Entry 6PC6 (electron microscopy, 2.50 A resolution); this record covers chains I and K of the 7 polymer chains in the assembly.

# Chain I
Molecule: 23S ribosomal RNA
Source organism: Escherichia coli
Sequence (2904 nucleotides; row label = number of the first residue in the row):
     1 GGUUAAGCGA CUAAGCGUAC ACGGUGGAUG CCCUGGCAGU CAGAGGCGAU GAAGGACGUG
    61 CUAAUCUGCG AUAAGCGUCG GUAAGGUGAU AUGAACCGUU AUAACCGGCG AUUUCCGAAU
   121 GGGGAAACCC AGUGUGUUUC GACACACUAU CAUUAACUGA AUCCAUAGGU UAAUGAGGCG
   181 AACCGGGGGA ACUGAAACAU CUAAGUACCC CGAGGAAAAG AAAUCAACCG AGAUUCCCCC
   241 AGUAGCGGCG AGCGAACGGG GAGCAGCCCA GAGCCUGAAU CAGUGUGUGU GUUAGUGGAA
   301 GCGUCUGGAA AGGCGCGCGA UACAGGGUGA CAGCCCCGUA CACAAAAAUG CACAUGCUGU
   361 GAGCUCGAUG AGUAGGGCGG GACACGUGGU AUCCUGUCUG AAUAUGGGGG GACCAUCCUC
   421 CAAGGCUAAA UACUCCUGAC UGACCGAUAG UGAACCAGUA CCGUGAGGGA AAGGCGAAAA
   481 GAACCCCGGC GAGGGGAGUG AAAAAGAACC UGAAACCGUG UACGUACAAG CAGUGGGAGC
   541 ACGCUUAGGC GUGUGACUGC GUACCUUUUG UAUAAUGGGU CAGCGACUUA UAUUCUGUAG
   601 CAAGGUUAAC CGAAUAGGGG AGCCGAAGGG AAACCGAGUC UUAACUGGGC GUUAAGUUGC
   661 AGGGUAUAGA CCCGAAACCC GGUGAUCUAG CCAUGGGCAG GUUGAAGGUU GGGUAACACU
   721 AACUGGAGGA CCGAACCGAC UAAUGUUGAA AAAUUAGCGG AUGACUUGUG GCUGGGGGUG
   781 AAAGGCCAAU CAAACCGGGA GAUAGCUGGU UCUCCCCGAA AGCUAUUUAG GUAGCGCCUC
   841 GUGAAUUCAU CUCCGGGGGU AGAGCACUGU UUCGGCAAGG GGGUCAUCCC GACUUACCAA
   901 CCCGAUGCAA ACUGCGAAUA CCGGAGAAUG UUAUCACGGG AGACACACGG CGGGUGCUAA
   961 CGUCCGUCGU GAAGAGGGAA ACAACCCAGA CCGCCAGCUA AGGUCCCAAA GUCAUGGUUA
  1021 AGUGGGAAAC GAUGUGGGAA GGCCCAGACA GCCAGGAUGU UGGCUUAGAA GCAGCCAUCA
  1081 UUUAAAGAAA GCGUAAUAGC UCACUGGUCG AGUCGGCCUG CGCGGAAGAU GUAACGGGGC
  1141 UAAACCAUGC ACCGAAGCUG CGGCAGCGAC GCUUAUGCGU UGUUGGGUAG GGGAGCGUUC
  1201 UGUAAGCCUG CGAAGGUGUG CUGUGAGGCA UGCUGGAGGU AUCAGAAGUG CGAAUGCUGA
  1261 CAUAAGUAAC GAUAAAGCGG GUGAAAAGCC CGCUCGCCGG AAGACCAAGG GUUCCUGUCC
  1321 AACGUUAAUC GGGGCAGGGU GAGUCGACCC CUAAGGCGAG GCCGAAAGGC GUAGUCGAUG
  1381 GGAAACAGGU UAAUAUUCCU GUACUUGGUG UUACUGCGAA GGGGGGACGG AGAAGGCUAU
  1441 GUUGGCCGGG CGACGGUUGU CCCGGUUUAA GCGUGUAGGC UGGUUUUCCA GGCAAAUCCG
  1501 GAAAAUCAAG GCUGAGGCGU GAUGACGAGG CACUACGGUG CUGAAGCAAC AAAUGCCCUG
  1561 CUUCCAGGAA AAGCCUCUAA GCAUCAGGUA ACAUCAAAUC GUACCCCAAA CCGACACAGG
  1621 UGGUCAGGUA GAGAAUACCA AGGCGCUUGA GAGAACUCGG GUGAAGGAAC UAGGCAAAAU
  1681 GGUGCCGUAA CUUCGGGAGA AGGCACGCUG AUAUGUAGGU GAGGUCCCUC GCGGAUGGAG
  1741 CUGAAAUCAG UCGAAGAUAC CAGCUGGCUG CAACUGUUUA UUAAAAACAC AGCACUGUGC
  1801 AAACACGAAA GUGGACGUAU ACGGUGUGAC GCCUGCCCGG UGCCGGAAGG UUAAUUGAUG
  1861 GGGUUAGCGC AAGCGAAGCU CUUGAUCGAA GCCCCGGUAA ACGGCGGCCG UAACXAUAAC
  1921 GGUCCUAAGG UAGCGAAAUU CCUUGUCGGG UAAGUUCCGA CXUGCACGAA UGGCGUAAUG
  1981 AUGGCCAGGC UGUCUCCACC CGAGACUCAG UGAAAUUGAA CUCGCUGUGA AGAUGCAGUG
  2041 UACCCGCGGC AAGACGGAAA GACCCCGUXA ACCUUUACUA UAGCUUGACA CUGAACAUUG
  2101 AGCCUUGAUG UGUAGGAUAG GUGGGAGGCU UUGAAGUGUG GACGCCAGUC UGCAUGGAGC
  2161 CGACCUUGAA AUACCACCCU UUAAUGUUUG AUGUUCUAAC GUUGACCCGU AAUCCGGGUU
  2221 GCGGACAGUG UCUGGUGGGU AGUUUGACUG GGGCGGUCUC CUCCUAAAGA GUAACGGAGG
  2281 AGCACGAAGG UUGGCUAAUC CUGGUCGGAC AUCAGGAGGU UAGUGCAAUG GCAUAAGCCA
  2341 GCUUGACUGC GAGCGUGACG GCGCGAGCAG GUGCGAAAGC AGGUCAUAGU GAUCCGGUGG
  2401 UUCUGAAUGG AAGGGCCAUC GCUCAACGGA UAAAAGGUAC UCCGGGGAUA ACAGGCUGAU
  2461 ACCGCCCAAG AGUUCAUAUC GACGGCGGUG UUUGGCACCU CGAUGUCGGC UCAUCACAUC
  2521 CUGGGGCUGA AGUAGGUCCC AAGGGUAUGG CUGUUCGCCA UUUAAAGUGG UACGCGAGCU
  2581 GGGUUUAGAA CGUCGUGAGA CAGUUCGGUC CCUAUCUGCC GUGGGCGCUG GAGAACUGAG
  2641 GGGGGCUGCU CCUAGUACGA GAGGACCGGA GUGGACGCAU CACUGGUGUU CGGGUUGUCA
  2701 UGCCAAUGGC ACUGCCCGGU AGCUAAAUGC GGAAGAGAUA AGUGCUGAAA GCAUCUAAGC
  2761 ACGAAACUUG CCCCGAGAUG AGUUCUCCCU GACCCUUUAA GGGUCCUGAA GGAACGUUGA
  2821 AGACGACGAC GUUGAUAGGC CGGGUGUGUA AGCGCAGCGA UGCGUUGAGC UAACCGGUAC
  2881 UAAUGAACCG UGAGGCUUAA CCUU
Not modelled in the structure: 886-891, 2030
Glycans and other covalent adducts: covalent link PSU_1911-A1918
Modified residues: 1MG (1N-methylguanosine-5'-monophosphate) at position 745, PSU (pseudouridine-5'-monophosphate) at position 746, 5MU (5-methyluridine 5'-monophosphate) at position 747, PSU (pseudouridine-5'-monophosphate) at position 955, 6MZ (N6-methyladenosine-5'-monophosphate) at position 1618, 2MG (2N-methylguanosine-5'-monophosphate) at position 1835, PSU (pseudouridine-5'-monophosphate) at position 1911, 3TD ((1S)-1,4-anhydro-1-(3-methyl-2,4-dioxo-1,2,3,4-tetrahydropyrimidin-5-yl)-5-O-phosphono-D-ribitol) at position 1915, PSU (pseudouridine-5'-monophosphate) at position 1917, 5MU (5-methyluridine 5'-monophosphate) at position 1939, 5MC (5-methylcytidine-5'-monophosphate) at position 1962, G7M (N7-methyl-guanosine-5'-monophosphate) at position 2069, OMG (o2'-methylguanosine-5'-monophosphate) at position 2251, 2MG (2N-methylguanosine-5'-monophosphate) at position 2445, PSU (pseudouridine-5'-monophosphate) at position 2457, OMC (o2'-methylycytidine-5'-monophosphate) at position 2498, 2MA (2-methyladenosine-5'-monophosphate) at position 2503, PSU (pseudouridine-5'-monophosphate) at position 2504, OMU (o2'-methyluridine 5'-monophosphate) at position 2552, PSU (pseudouridine-5'-monophosphate) at position 2580, PSU (pseudouridine-5'-monophosphate) at position 2605
Residues lining bound ligands: O7S ((3R,4R,5E,10E,12E,14S,16R,26aR)-16-fluoro-14-hydroxy-12-methyl-3-(propan-2-yl)-4-(prop-2-en-1-yl)-3,4,8,9,14,15,16,17,24,25,26,26a-dodecahydro-1H,7H,22H-21,18-(azeno)pyrrolo[2,1-c][1,8,4,19]dioxadiazacyclotetracosine-1,7,22-trione): G2061, A2062, C2063, A2439, A2451, C2452, 2MA_2503, PSU_2504, G2505, U2506, U2585, U2586
From the paper describing this entry:
  - binding site for O7S: A2062, U2585, U2586

# Chain K
Name: 50S ribosomal protein L2
Source organism: Escherichia coli
UniProtKB: P60422 (RL2_ECOLI); numbering as in UniProt (aligned over 2-272)
Amino-acid sequence (271 residues; row label = number of the first residue in the row):
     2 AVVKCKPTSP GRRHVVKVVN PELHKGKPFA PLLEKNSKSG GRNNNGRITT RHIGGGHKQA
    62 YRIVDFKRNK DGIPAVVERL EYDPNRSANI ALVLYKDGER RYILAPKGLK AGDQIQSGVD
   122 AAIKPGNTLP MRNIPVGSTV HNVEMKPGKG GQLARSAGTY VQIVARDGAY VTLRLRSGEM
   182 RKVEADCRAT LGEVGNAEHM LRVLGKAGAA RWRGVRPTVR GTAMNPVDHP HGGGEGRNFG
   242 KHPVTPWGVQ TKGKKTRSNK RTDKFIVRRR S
Not modelled in the structure: 227
Swiss-Prot annotation at these positions:
  - modified residue: Lys242 (N6-acetyllysine)
  - mutagenesis: His230 (H230Q: Loss of peptidyltransferase activity in reconstituted ribosomes. No change in rRNA binding or assembly into ribosomes)

# Interface between chain I and chain K
Residue-residue contacts (270):
  G690(I) - Arg43(K)  hydrogen bond to the sugar
  G690(I) - Arg217(K)  hydrogen bond to the phosphate
  C691(I) - Ser40(K)  sugar contact
  C691(I) - Gly41(K)  sugar contact
  C691(I) - Arg43(K)  hydrogen bond to the sugar
  C691(I) - Gly56(K)  phosphate contact
  C691(I) - Arg217(K)  salt bridge to the phosphate
  C692(I) - Ser38(K)  phosphate contact
  C692(I) - Lys39(K)  sugar contact
  C692(I) - Gly55(K)  phosphate contact
  C692(I) - Gly56(K)  hydrogen bond to the phosphate
  A693(I) - Ser38(K)  sugar contact
  A693(I) - Lys39(K)  phosphate contact
  U694(I) - Lys59(K)  salt bridge to the phosphate
  A705(I) - Lys7(K)  sugar contact
  A705(I) - Thr9(K)  sugar contact
  A706(I) - Lys7(K)  salt bridge to the phosphate
  A727(I) - Thr9(K)  base contact
  A727(I) - Arg13(K)  sugar contact
  G728(I) - Arg13(K)  phosphate contact
  G729(I) - Ser10(K)  phosphate contact
  G729(I) - Pro11(K)  hydrogen bond to the base
  G729(I) - Gly12(K)  phosphate contact
  G729(I) - Arg13(K)  phosphate contact
  G729(I) - Lys207(K)  salt bridge to the phosphate
  G729(I) - Ala208(K)  hydrogen bond to the base
  G729(I) - Gly209(K)  hydrogen bond to the base
  A730(I) - Ser10(K)  hydrogen bond to the sugar
  A764(I) - Lys207(K)  salt bridge to the phosphate
  A764(I) - Ala208(K)  base contact
  A764(I) - Gly209(K)  sugar contact
  A764(I) - Arg212(K)  hydrogen bond to the base
  A764(I) - Trp213(K)  hydrogen bond to the phosphate
  C772(I) - Gly47(K)  sugar contact
  U773(I) - Asn46(K)  sugar contact
  U773(I) - Gly47(K)  hydrogen bond to the sugar
  U773(I) - Arg48(K)  hydrogen bond to the phosphate
  G774(I) - Arg48(K)  salt bridge to the phosphate
  G775(I) - Arg48(K)  salt bridge to the phosphate
  G777(I) - Arg48(K)  sugar contact
  G778(I) - Arg48(K)  sugar contact
  U779(I) - Arg48(K)  phosphate contact
  U779(I) - Ile49(K)  hydrogen bond to the phosphate
  G780(I) - Ile49(K)  phosphate contact
  G780(I) - Asp229(K)  hydrogen bond to the base
  A781(I) - Arg217(K)  salt bridge to the phosphate
  A781(I) - Pro218(K)  sugar contact
  A782(I) - Val220(K)  base contact
  A782(I) - Ala224(K)  hydrogen bond to the sugar
  A782(I) - Met225(K)  base contact
  A783(I) - Ala224(K)  phosphate contact
  G784(I) - Asn226(K)  hydrogen bond to the sugar
  G784(I) - Val228(K)  base contact
  A793(I) - Val228(K)  base contact
  A1354(I) - Lys36(K)  salt bridge to the phosphate
  A1354(I) - Ser38(K)  sugar contact
  G1371(I) - Asn45(K)  phosphate contact
  G1424(I) - Pro32(K)  phosphate contact
  G1429(I) - Lys28(K)  base contact
  A1490(I) - Gly73(K)  hydrogen bond to the base
  A1490(I) - Ile74(K)  base contact
  A1490(I) - Asp98(K)  hydrogen bond to the sugar
  G1491(I) - Asp98(K)  sugar contact
  G1491(I) - Glu100(K)  hydrogen bond to the sugar
  G1500(I) - Asp98(K)  hydrogen bond to the base
  G1500(I) - Gly99(K)  hydrogen bond to the sugar
  G1500(I) - Arg101(K)  hydrogen bond to the phosphate
  G1501(I) - Leu95(K)  phosphate contact
  G1501(I) - Lys97(K)  sugar contact
  G1501(I) - Gly99(K)  sugar contact
  G1501(I) - Arg101(K)  salt bridge to the phosphate
  C1564(I) - Lys26(K)  salt bridge to the phosphate
  C1565(I) - Lys18(K)  sugar contact
  A1566(I) - His58(K)  hydrogen bond to the sugar
  A1566(I) - Trp213(K)  stacking on the base
  A1566(I) - Arg214(K)  salt bridge to the phosphate
  G1567(I) - His25(K)  hydrogen bond to the base
  G1567(I) - His58(K)  sugar contact
  G1567(I) - Lys59(K)  sugar contact
  G1567(I) - Gln60(K)  hydrogen bond to the phosphate
  G1567(I) - Arg63(K)  hydrogen bond to the sugar
  G1567(I) - Tyr83(K)  stacking on the base
  G1567(I) - Pro85(K)  phosphate contact
  G1568(I) - Lys28(K)  hydrogen bond to the base
  G1568(I) - His58(K)  base contact
  G1568(I) - Lys59(K)  sugar contact
  G1568(I) - Gln60(K)  phosphate contact
  G1568(I) - Ala61(K)  hydrogen bond to the phosphate
  G1568(I) - Arg63(K)  salt bridge to the phosphate
  G1568(I) - Pro85(K)  phosphate contact
  A1569(I) - Lys59(K)  hydrogen bond to the sugar
  U1693(I) - Arg14(K)  hydrogen bond to the sugar
  C1694(I) - Pro8(K)  phosphate contact
  G1695(I) - Pro8(K)  base contact
  G1695(I) - Thr9(K)  sugar contact
  G1695(I) - Arg14(K)  hydrogen bond to the base
  C1774(I) - Pro11(K)  base contact
  C1788(I) - Arg221(K)  salt bridge to the phosphate
  A1789(I) - Pro218(K)  sugar contact
  A1789(I) - Thr219(K)  phosphate contact
  A1789(I) - Val220(K)  phosphate contact
  A1789(I) - Arg221(K)  salt bridge to the phosphate
  C1790(I) - Ala208(K)  hydrogen bond to the sugar
  C1790(I) - Pro218(K)  phosphate contact
  C1790(I) - Thr219(K)  hydrogen bond to the phosphate
  A1791(I) - Leu205(K)  phosphate contact
  A1791(I) - Gly206(K)  hydrogen bond to the sugar
  A1791(I) - Lys207(K)  hydrogen bond to the sugar
  A1791(I) - Ala208(K)  sugar contact
  G1792(I) - Val204(K)  sugar contact
  G1792(I) - Leu205(K)  hydrogen bond to the phosphate
  C1795(I) - Lys253(K)  hydrogen bond to the base
  U1796(I) - Thr252(K)  sugar contact
  U1796(I) - Lys253(K)  sugar contact
  U1796(I) - Gly254(K)  hydrogen bond to the sugar
  G1797(I) - Lys255(K)  sugar contact
  G1797(I) - Lys256(K)  salt bridge to the phosphate
  G1797(I) - Thr257(K)  sugar contact
  G1797(I) - Arg271(K)  salt bridge to the phosphate
  U1798(I) - Lys256(K)  salt bridge to the phosphate
  U1798(I) - Thr257(K)  sugar contact
  U1798(I) - Arg258(K)  phosphate contact
  U1798(I) - Arg270(K)  salt bridge to the phosphate
  U1798(I) - Arg271(K)  salt bridge to the phosphate
  G1799(I) - Leu154(K)  base contact
  G1799(I) - Leu176(K)  base contact
  G1799(I) - Arg177(K)  base contact
  G1799(I) - Ser178(K)  hydrogen bond to the base
  G1799(I) - Glu180(K)  hydrogen bond to the sugar
  G1799(I) - Arg182(K)  sugar contact
  G1799(I) - Arg258(K)  salt bridge to the phosphate
  G1799(I) - Ile267(K)  sugar contact
  G1799(I) - Arg270(K)  salt bridge to the phosphate
  C1800(I) - Met146(K)  sugar contact
  C1800(I) - Gln153(K)  hydrogen bond to the sugar
  C1800(I) - Arg182(K)  salt bridge to the phosphate
  C1800(I) - Arg258(K)  salt bridge to the phosphate
  C1800(I) - Thr263(K)  phosphate contact
  A1801(I) - Lys150(K)  salt bridge to the phosphate
  A1801(I) - Gln153(K)  hydrogen bond to the phosphate
  A1801(I) - Arg262(K)  base contact
  A1803(I) - Thr257(K)  hydrogen bond to the phosphate
  C1804(I) - Thr257(K)  hydrogen bond to the phosphate
  A1805(I) - Ile49(K)  sugar contact
  A1805(I) - Thr50(K)  base contact
  A1805(I) - Trp248(K)  sugar contact
  C1806(I) - Asn44(K)  hydrogen bond to the base
  C1806(I) - Asn46(K)  hydrogen bond to the base
  C1806(I) - Arg48(K)  sugar contact
  C1806(I) - Thr50(K)  sugar contact
  C1806(I) - Trp248(K)  phosphate contact
  G1807(I) - Arg48(K)  salt bridge to the phosphate
  G1811(I) - Asn45(K)  sugar contact
  U1812(I) - Asn44(K)  hydrogen bond to the base
  U1812(I) - Asn45(K)  hydrogen bond to the sugar
  G1813(I) - Ser40(K)  hydrogen bond to the phosphate
  G1813(I) - Gly42(K)  hydrogen bond to the sugar
  G1813(I) - Arg43(K)  sugar contact
  G1813(I) - Asn44(K)  sugar contact
  G1813(I) - Thr50(K)  hydrogen bond to the sugar
  G1813(I) - Thr51(K)  hydrogen bond to the base
  G1814(I) - Ser40(K)  hydrogen bond to the phosphate
  G1814(I) - Thr51(K)  hydrogen bond to the sugar
  G1814(I) - Ile54(K)  sugar contact
  C1816(I) - Glu35(K)  hydrogen bond to the base
  C1816(I) - Asn37(K)  phosphate contact
  C1816(I) - Tyr62(K)  base contact
  G1817(I) - Tyr62(K)  hydrogen bond to the phosphate
  G1817(I) - Asn86(K)  sugar contact
  G1817(I) - Arg87(K)  salt bridge to the phosphate
  G1817(I) - Arg156(K)  salt bridge to the phosphate
  U1818(I) - Arg87(K)  salt bridge to the phosphate
  U1818(I) - Gln153(K)  hydrogen bond to the sugar
  U1818(I) - Leu154(K)  sugar contact
  U1818(I) - Ala155(K)  hydrogen bond to the sugar
  U1818(I) - Arg156(K)  salt bridge to the phosphate
  U1818(I) - Ser157(K)  phosphate contact
  A1819(I) - Ala155(K)  hydrogen bond to the phosphate
  A1819(I) - Arg156(K)  hydrogen bond to the phosphate
  A1819(I) - Ser157(K)  hydrogen bond to the phosphate
  A1819(I) - Thr160(K)  phosphate contact
  A1819(I) - Arg177(K)  sugar contact
  A1819(I) - Ser178(K)  hydrogen bond to the sugar
  U1820(I) - Ser88(K)  sugar contact
  U1820(I) - Ser157(K)  hydrogen bond to the sugar
  U1820(I) - Ala158(K)  hydrogen bond to the sugar
  U1820(I) - Gly159(K)  base contact
  U1820(I) - Arg177(K)  salt bridge to the phosphate
  U1820(I) - Ala198(K)  hydrogen bond to the base
  U1820(I) - His200(K)  hydrogen bond to the base
  U1820(I) - Met201(K)  hydrogen bond to the base
  A1821(I) - Ser157(K)  sugar contact
  A1821(I) - His200(K)  salt bridge to the phosphate
  G1823(I) - Thr51(K)  sugar contact
  G1823(I) - Arg52(K)  phosphate contact
  G1824(I) - Arg52(K)  salt bridge to the phosphate
  G1824(I) - His53(K)  salt bridge to the phosphate
  G1824(I) - Thr246(K)  sugar contact
  G1824(I) - Pro247(K)  phosphate contact
  G1824(I) - Thr252(K)  hydrogen bond to the base
  G1824(I) - Lys253(K)  base contact
  U1825(I) - Arg52(K)  salt bridge to the phosphate
  U1825(I) - Arg221(K)  phosphate contact
  U1825(I) - His230(K)  salt bridge to the phosphate
  U1825(I) - His232(K)  hydrogen bond to the phosphate
  U1825(I) - Val245(K)  sugar contact
  U1825(I) - Pro247(K)  phosphate contact
  U1825(I) - Lys253(K)  hydrogen bond to the base
  G1826(I) - Arg221(K)  phosphate contact
  G1826(I) - Gly222(K)  phosphate contact
  G1826(I) - Thr223(K)  hydrogen bond to the phosphate
  G1826(I) - His232(K)  salt bridge to the phosphate
  U1827(I) - Arg221(K)  salt bridge to the phosphate
  G1828(I) - Arg221(K)  base contact
  A1829(I) - His15(K)  hydrogen bond to the base
  C1830(I) - His15(K)  sugar contact
  U1841(I) - His243(K)  hydrogen bond to the base
  G1842(I) - His243(K)  hydrogen bond to the sugar
  G1842(I) - Gln251(K)  hydrogen bond to the sugar
  C1843(I) - Gly254(K)  hydrogen bond to the sugar
  C1843(I) - Lys255(K)  hydrogen bond to the sugar
  C1844(I) - Gly254(K)  sugar contact
  C1844(I) - Lys255(K)  phosphate contact
  C1844(I) - Lys256(K)  phosphate contact
  G1845(I) - Lys256(K)  phosphate contact
  A1901(I) - Pro244(K)  sugar contact
  A1901(I) - Lys253(K)  salt bridge to the phosphate
  C1902(I) - Phe240(K)  phosphate contact
  C1902(I) - Gly241(K)  sugar contact
  C1902(I) - Lys242(K)  hydrogen bond to the sugar
  C1902(I) - His243(K)  sugar contact
  C1902(I) - Pro244(K)  sugar contact
  G1903(I) - Asn239(K)  phosphate contact
  G1903(I) - Phe240(K)  phosphate contact
  G1903(I) - Gly241(K)  phosphate contact
  U1971(I) - Arg238(K)  base contact
  U1971(I) - Asn239(K)  base contact
  U1971(I) - Phe240(K)  base contact
  G1972(I) - Arg238(K)  salt bridge to the phosphate
  U2085(I) - Ser259(K)  hydrogen bond to the phosphate
  U2086(I) - Lys261(K)  salt bridge to the phosphate
  U2202(I) - Lys147(K)  hydrogen bond to the sugar
  G2204(I) - Lys147(K)  salt bridge to the phosphate
  G2204(I) - Pro148(K)  hydrogen bond to the sugar
  G2204(I) - Gly149(K)  sugar contact
  G2204(I) - Lys150(K)  salt bridge to the phosphate
  A2205(I) - Lys68(K)  salt bridge to the phosphate
  A2205(I) - Gly149(K)  sugar contact
  C2222(I) - Tyr171(K)  phosphate contact
  G2223(I) - Tyr171(K)  hydrogen bond to the phosphate
  G2223(I) - Lys265(K)  phosphate contact
  G2224(I) - Lys265(K)  salt bridge to the phosphate
  A2227(I) - Lys261(K)  sugar contact
  A2227(I) - Arg262(K)  sugar contact
  G2228(I) - Asn260(K)  phosphate contact
  G2228(I) - Lys261(K)  phosphate contact
  G2239(I) - Trp248(K)  sugar contact
  A2590(I) - Arg238(K)  hydrogen bond to the phosphate
  C2591(I) - Gly237(K)  phosphate contact
  C2591(I) - Arg238(K)  salt bridge to the phosphate
  G2595(I) - Asn239(K)  hydrogen bond to the base
  U2596(I) - Gly241(K)  hydrogen bond to the sugar
  G2597(I) - Gly241(K)  sugar contact
  A2598(I) - Gly234(K)  phosphate contact
  A2598(I) - Gly235(K)  phosphate contact
  A2598(I) - Asn239(K)  phosphate contact
  G2599(I) - Gly235(K)  hydrogen bond to the phosphate
  G2599(I) - Glu236(K)  hydrogen bond to the base
  G2599(I) - Asn239(K)  hydrogen bond to the base
  A2600(I) - Glu236(K)  phosphate contact
Also at the interface, not in a pair above, chain I (117 interface residues in all): A1353, C1370, A1570, A1773, A1787, A1977, C2073, C2084, U2203, C2440
Also at the interface, not in a pair above, chain K (141 interface residues in all): Gly27, Pro29, Phe67, Pro75, Asn197, Ala211, Pro231, Gly249

# Summary
117 residues of chain I and 141 residues of chain K are in contact, with 88 hydrogen bonds, 46 salt bridges
and 2 aromatic stacking contacts. Polar contacts include G729(I)-Pro11(K), G729(I)-Ala208(K) and
G729(I)-Gly209(K). Ligands of chain I: compound O7S. The paper reports a binding site for O7S at A2062(I),
U2585(I) and U2586(I).
Chain I is 23S ribosomal RNA and chain K is 50S ribosomal protein L2, both from Escherichia coli; the
structure, E. coli 50S ribosome bound to compound 47, was determined by electron microscopy, deposited
together with 6PC5, 6PC7, 6PC8, 6PCH, 6PCQ, 6PCR and 3 further entries.
